PDB entry 1LWU | X-ray diffraction, 2.80 A resolution | chains B and M of the 8 polymer chains in the assembly

Chain B:
Protein: Fibrinogen beta chain
Organism: Petromyzon marinus
Notes: fragment: Segment 2 of 2
UniProt: P02678 (FIBB_PETMA); residues 157-479 here correspond to UniProt positions 155-477 (UniProt number = residue number - 2)
Chain sequence (323 residues; each row starts with the number of its first residue):
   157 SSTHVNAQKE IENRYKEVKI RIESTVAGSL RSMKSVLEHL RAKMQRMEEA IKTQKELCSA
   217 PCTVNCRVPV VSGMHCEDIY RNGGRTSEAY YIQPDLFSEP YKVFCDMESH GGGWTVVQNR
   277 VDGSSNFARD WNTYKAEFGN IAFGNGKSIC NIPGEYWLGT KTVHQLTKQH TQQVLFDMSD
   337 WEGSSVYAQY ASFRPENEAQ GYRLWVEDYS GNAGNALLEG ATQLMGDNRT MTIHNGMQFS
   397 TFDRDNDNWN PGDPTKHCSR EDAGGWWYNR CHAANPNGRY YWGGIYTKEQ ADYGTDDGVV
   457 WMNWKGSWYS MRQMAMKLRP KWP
Unresolved in the structure: 157-162, 478-479
Disulfides: Cys222-Cys306, Cys232-Cys261, Cys414-Cys427
Bound ions: Ca2+: Asp401, Asp403, Trp405, Lys412

Chain M:
Protein: Peptide Ligand Gly-His-Arg-Pro-NH2
Chain sequence (5 residues; each row starts with the number of its first residue; note: 1 number in that range is skipped by the numbering (no residue carries it; nothing is unmodelled there)):
     1 GHRP
     6 X
Modified positions: NH2 (amino group) at position 6
Glycans and other covalent adducts: covalent link Pro4-NH2_6

Interface between chain B and chain M:
Residue-residue contacts (20):
  Leu380(B) with His2(M)
  Asn384(B) with His2(M), hydrogen bond
  Met387(B) with His2(M); Arg3(M)
  Thr388(B) with His2(M)
  Trp405(B) with Arg3(M)
  Glu417(B) with Arg3(M), salt bridge
  Asp418(B) with Arg3(M), salt bridge
  Arg426(B) with His2(M); Arg3(M); Pro4(M); NH2_6(M)
  Cys427(B) with Gly1(M); Arg3(M), hydrogen bond
  His428(B) with Gly1(M), hydrogen bond (backbone-backbone)
  Thr451(B) with Arg3(M)
  Asp452(B) with Gly1(M), hydrogen bond (side chain-backbone); Arg3(M), salt bridge
  Met458(B) with Gly1(M), hydrogen bond (side chain-backbone)
  Ser463(B) with Gly1(M)
Also at the interface, not in a pair above, chain B (15 interface residues in all): Ala429

In short:
15 residues of chain B and 5 residues of chain M are in contact; the contacts include 5 hydrogen bonds and 3
salt bridges. Polar contacts include Glu417(B)-Arg3(M), Asp418(B)-Arg3(M) and Asp452(B)-Arg3(M). Asp401(B),
Asp403(B), Trp405(B) and Lys412(B) coordinate Ca2+.
Here chain B is Fibrinogen beta chain (Petromyzon marinus) and chain M is Peptide Ligand Gly-His-Arg-Pro-NH2.
Entry 1LWU (Crystal structure of fragment D from lamprey fibrinogen complexed with the peptide
Gly-His-Arg-Pro-amide) was determined by X-ray diffraction.
